PDB entry 2BG9 | electron microscopy, 4.00 A resolution | chains C and D of the 5 polymer chains in the assembly

Chain C:
Name: Acetylcholine receptor protein, delta chain
Source organism: Torpedo marmorata
Reference sequence: Q6S3H8 (Q6S3H8); residues 1-484 here correspond to UniProt positions 22-505 (UniProt number = residue number + 21)
Chain sequence (369 residues; each row starts with the number of its first residue; note: 115 numbers in that range are skipped by the numbering (no residue carries them; nothing is unmodelled there)):
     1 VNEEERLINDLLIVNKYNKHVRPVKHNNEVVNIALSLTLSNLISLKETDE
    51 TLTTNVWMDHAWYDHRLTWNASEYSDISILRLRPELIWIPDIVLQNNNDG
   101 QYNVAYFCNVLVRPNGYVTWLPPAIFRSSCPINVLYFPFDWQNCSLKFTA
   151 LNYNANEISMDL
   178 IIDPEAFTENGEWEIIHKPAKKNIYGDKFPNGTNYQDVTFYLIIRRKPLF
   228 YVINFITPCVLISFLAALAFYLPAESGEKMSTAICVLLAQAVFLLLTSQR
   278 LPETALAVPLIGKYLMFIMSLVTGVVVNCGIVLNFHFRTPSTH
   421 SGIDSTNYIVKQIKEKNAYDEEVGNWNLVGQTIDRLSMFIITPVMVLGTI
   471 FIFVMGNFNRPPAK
Cystine bridges: C130-C144

Chain D:
Name: Acetylcholine receptor protein, alpha chain
Source organism: Torpedo marmorata
Reference sequence: P02711 (ACHA_TORMA); residues 1-437 here correspond to UniProt positions 25-461 (UniProt number = residue number + 24)
Chain sequence (370 residues; row label = number of the first residue in the row; note: 67 numbers in that range are skipped by the numbering (no residue carries them; nothing is unmodelled there)):
     1 SEHETRLVANLLENYNKVIRPVEHHTHFVDITVGLQLIQLINVDEVNQIV
    51 ETNVRLRQQWIDVRLRWNPADYGGIKKIRLPSDDVWLPDLVLYNNADGDF
   101 AIVHMTKLLLDYTGKIMWTPPAIFKSYCEIIVTHFPFDQQNCTMKLGIWT
   151 YDGTKVSISPESDRPDLSTFMESGEWVMKDYRGWKHWVYYTCCPDTPYLD
   201 ITYHFIMQRIPLYFVVNVIIPCLLFSFLTVLVFYLPTDSGEKMTLSISVL
   251 LSLTVFLLVIVELIPSTSSAVPLIGKYMLFTMIFVISSIIVTVVVINTHH
   301 RSPSTH
   374 SAIEGVKYIAEHMKSDEESSNAAEEWKYVAMVIDHILLCVFMLICIIGTV
   424 SVFAGRLIELSQEG
Cystine bridges: C128-C142, C192-C193
Swiss-Prot annotation at these positions:
  - glycosylation: N141 (N-linked (GlcNAc...) asparagine)

How chain C and chain D interact:
Pairs across the interface (33; chain C residue first):
  L80(C) - R20(D)
  R81(C) - D152(D)  salt bridge
  R83(C) - Y151(D)  hydrogen bond
  N109(C) - Y151(D)
  L121(C) - W149(D)
  P122(C) - W149(D)  hydrophobic
  P123(C) - W149(D)
  N231(C) - M282(D)
  L238(C) - I289(D)  hydrophobic
  F241(C) - V293(D)  hydrophobic
  L245(C) - N297(D)
  E252(C) - H300(D)
  E252(C) - R301(D)
  E252(C) - S302(D)
  E252(C) - P303(D)
  S253(C) - H306(D)
  K256(C) - H300(D)
  T259(C) - T244(D)  hydrogen bond
  T259(C) - I247(D)
  C262(C) - I247(D)  hydrophobic
  C262(C) - L251(D)
  V263(C) - I247(D)  hydrophobic
  V263(C) - L251(D)  hydrophobic
  A266(C) - L251(D)  hydrophobic
  F270(C) - L251(D)
  F270(C) - T254(D)
  F270(C) - V255(D)  hydrophobic
  R277(C) - E262(D)  salt bridge
  I423(C) - I376(D)  hydrophobic
  N427(C) - V379(D)
  K431(C) - V379(D)
  K431(C) - I382(D)
  K434(C) - M386(D)
Other interface residues (no listed pair), chain C (31 interface residues in all): N41, I43, C108, N187, L249, A251, D424
Other interface residues (no listed pair), chain D (29 interface residues in all): Y127, E129, T150, S248, V261, I286
The authors on this interface:
  - pairs named by the authors: R277(C)-E262(D)

Overview:
31 residues of chain C face 29 of chain D across their interface, with 2 hydrogen bonds and 2 salt bridges.
Among the polar pairs are R81(C)-D152(D), R277(C)-E262(D) and R83(C)-Y151(D). The authors report a contact
between R277(C) and E262(D).
Chain C is Acetylcholine receptor protein, delta chain and chain D is Acetylcholine receptor protein, alpha
chain, both from Torpedo marmorata; the structure, Refined structure of the nicotinic acetylcholine receptor
at 4A resolution, was determined by electron microscopy.
